PDB entry 2E6E | X-ray diffraction, 2.50 A resolution | chains B and D of the 4 polymer chains in the assembly

== Chain B (and D) ==
Molecule: 5'-nucleotidase surE
Organism: Thermus thermophilus
Notes: EC 3.1.3.5; chain D of this document is another copy of the same molecule, construct and numbering; everything in this record applies to it too
Reference sequence: Q53W92 (SURE_THET8); residue numbers follow UniProt; this construct covers 1-244
Sequence (244 residues; row label = number of the first residue in the row):
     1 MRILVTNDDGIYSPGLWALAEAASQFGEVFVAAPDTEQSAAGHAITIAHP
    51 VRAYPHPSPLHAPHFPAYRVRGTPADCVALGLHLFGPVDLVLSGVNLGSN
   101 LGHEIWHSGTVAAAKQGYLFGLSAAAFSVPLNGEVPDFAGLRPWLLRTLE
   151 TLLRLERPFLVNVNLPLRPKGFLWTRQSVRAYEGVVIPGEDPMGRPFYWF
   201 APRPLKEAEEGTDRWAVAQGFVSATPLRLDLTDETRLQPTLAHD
Disordered / not traced: 37-45, 60-62, 98-111, 132-133, 239-244 (chain D: 36-46, 58-62, 98-110, 131-133, 238-244)
UniProt features mapped onto this chain:
  - binding site (a divalent metal cation): D8, D9, S39, N96

== Interface between chain B and chain D ==
Contacting residue pairs - 12 pairs, chain B then chain D:
  Y12(B) - Y12(D)
  Y12(B) - P14(D)
  P14(B) - Y12(D)
  I47(B) - R195(D)
  A48(B) - D191(D)
  R69(B) - E134(D)
  R69(B) - V135(D)
  L97(B) - Y12(D)
  D191(B) - A48(D)
  M193(B) - I47(D)  hydrophobic
  R195(B) - I47(D)
  R195(B) - A48(D)
Interface residues without a listed pair, chain B (15 interface residues in all): S13, T36, P50, L131, E134, V135
Interface residues without a listed pair, chain D (16 interface residues in all): D9, P55, P57, R69, L97, P192, M193, W199

== Overview ==
15 residues of chain B face 16 of chain D across their interface. Curated annotation (UniProt) lists 4
divalent metal cation-binding residues on chain B.
Chain B and chain D are both 5'-nucleotidase surE (Thermus thermophilus); the structure, Crystal structure of
the stationary phase survival protein SurE from Thermus thermophilus HB8, was determined by X-ray diffraction,
deposited together with 2E69, 2E6B, 2E6C, 2E6G and 2E6H.
